Entry 9FN9 (electron microscopy, 2.81 A resolution); this record covers chains A and TA of the 60 polymer chains in the assembly.

# Chain A (and TA)
Molecule: 29 kDa antigen Cfp29
From: Mycolicibacterium smegmatis MC2 155
Notes: chain TA of this document is another copy of the same molecule, construct and numbering; everything in this record applies to it too
Reference sequence: A0R4H0 (A0R4H0_MYCS2); residue numbers follow UniProt; this construct covers 1-265
Sequence (275 residues; numbered 1 to 275; the number before each row is that of its first residue):
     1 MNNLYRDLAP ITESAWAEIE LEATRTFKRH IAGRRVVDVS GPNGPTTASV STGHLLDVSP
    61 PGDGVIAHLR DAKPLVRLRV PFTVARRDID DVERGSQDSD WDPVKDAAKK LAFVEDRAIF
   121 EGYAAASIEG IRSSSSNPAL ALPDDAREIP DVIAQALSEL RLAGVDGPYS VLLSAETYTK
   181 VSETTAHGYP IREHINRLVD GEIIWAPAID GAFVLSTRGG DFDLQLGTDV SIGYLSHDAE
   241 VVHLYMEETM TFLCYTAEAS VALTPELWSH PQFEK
Disordered / not traced: 1, 266-275
Construct notes: expression tag (266-275)

# Interface between chain A and chain TA
Residue-residue contacts (61; chain A residue first):
  Pro-45(A) / Arg-70(TA)  hydrogen bond (backbone-side chain)
  Thr-46(A) / Ser-51(TA)  hydrogen bond (backbone-side chain)
  Thr-47(A) / Arg-70(TA)  hydrogen bond (backbone-side chain)
  Ala-48(A) / Ser-51(TA)
  Ala-48(A) / Arg-70(TA)
  Ala-48(A) / Asp-71(TA)
  Ser-49(A) / Ser-49(TA)  hydrogen bond
  Ser-49(A) / Ala-72(TA)
  Ser-51(A) / Thr-46(TA)  hydrogen bond (side chain-backbone)
  Ser-51(A) / Ala-48(TA)
  Leu-55(A) / Arg-77(TA)
  Val-58(A) / Tyr-123(TA)
  Ser-59(A) / Tyr-123(TA)  hydrogen bond (backbone-side chain)
  Ser-59(A) / Ala-125(TA)
  Pro-60(A) / Tyr-123(TA)
  Pro-61(A) / Val-114(TA)  hydrophobic
  Pro-61(A) / Tyr-123(TA)
  Gly-64(A) / Lys-110(TA)
  Val-65(A) / Arg-79(TA)
  Val-65(A) / Val-114(TA)  hydrophobic
  Ile-66(A) / Arg-77(TA)
  Ile-66(A) / Leu-78(TA)
  Ile-66(A) / Arg-79(TA)  hydrogen bond (backbone-backbone)
  Ala-67(A) / Arg-77(TA)
  Ala-67(A) / Tyr-123(TA)
  His-68(A) / Val-76(TA)
  His-68(A) / Arg-77(TA)  hydrogen bond (backbone-backbone)
  Leu-69(A) / Leu-75(TA)
  Leu-69(A) / Val-76(TA)  hydrophobic
  Leu-69(A) / Ala-125(TA)
  Arg-70(A) / Pro-45(TA)  hydrogen bond (side chain-backbone)
  Arg-70(A) / Thr-47(TA)  hydrogen bond (side chain-backbone)
  Arg-70(A) / Ala-48(TA)
  Arg-70(A) / Pro-74(TA)
  Arg-70(A) / Leu-75(TA)  hydrogen bond (backbone-backbone)
  Arg-70(A) / Thr-249(TA)
  Asp-71(A) / Ala-48(TA)
  Ala-72(A) / Ser-49(TA)
  Pro-74(A) / Arg-70(TA)
  Leu-75(A) / Leu-69(TA)
  Leu-75(A) / Arg-70(TA)  hydrogen bond (backbone-backbone)
  Val-76(A) / His-68(TA)
  Val-76(A) / Leu-69(TA)  hydrophobic
  Arg-77(A) / Leu-55(TA)
  Arg-77(A) / Ile-66(TA)
  Arg-77(A) / Ala-67(TA)
  Arg-77(A) / His-68(TA)  hydrogen bond (backbone-backbone)
  Leu-78(A) / Ile-66(TA)
  Arg-79(A) / Val-65(TA)
  Arg-79(A) / Ile-66(TA)  hydrogen bond (backbone-backbone)
  Lys-110(A) / Gly-64(TA)
  Val-114(A) / Pro-61(TA)  hydrophobic
  Val-114(A) / Val-65(TA)  hydrophobic
  Tyr-123(A) / Val-58(TA)
  Tyr-123(A) / Ser-59(TA)  hydrogen bond (side chain-backbone)
  Tyr-123(A) / Pro-60(TA)
  Tyr-123(A) / Pro-61(TA)
  Tyr-123(A) / Ala-67(TA)
  Ala-125(A) / Ser-59(TA)
  Ala-125(A) / Leu-69(TA)
  Thr-249(A) / Arg-70(TA)
Also at the interface, not in a pair above, chain A (35 interface residues in all): Asp-63, Val-80, Pro-81, Ala-126
Also at the interface, not in a pair above, chain TA (35 interface residues in all): Asp-63, Val-80, Pro-81, Ala-126

# Summary
Chain A and chain TA each contribute 35 residues to their interface, with 15 hydrogen bonds. Among the polar
pairs are Pro-45(A)/Arg-70(TA), Thr-46(A)/Ser-51(TA) and Thr-47(A)/Arg-70(TA).
Both chains are 29 kDa antigen Cfp29 (Mycolicibacterium smegmatis MC2 155). Entry 9FN9 (Icosahedral Encapsulin
with a closed pore state) was determined by electron microscopy together with 9FNA from the same study.
